6UUB - chains DDD and FFF of the 8 polymer chains in the assembly; structure by X-ray diffraction, 3.96 A resolution.

# Chain DDD
Molecule: DNA-directed RNA polymerase subunit beta'
Source organism: Escherichia coli
Notes: EC 2.7.7.6
Reference sequence: P0A8T7 (RPOC_ECOLI); residues 1-1407 here = UniProt positions 1-1407
Chain sequence (1407 residues; row label = number of the first residue in the row):
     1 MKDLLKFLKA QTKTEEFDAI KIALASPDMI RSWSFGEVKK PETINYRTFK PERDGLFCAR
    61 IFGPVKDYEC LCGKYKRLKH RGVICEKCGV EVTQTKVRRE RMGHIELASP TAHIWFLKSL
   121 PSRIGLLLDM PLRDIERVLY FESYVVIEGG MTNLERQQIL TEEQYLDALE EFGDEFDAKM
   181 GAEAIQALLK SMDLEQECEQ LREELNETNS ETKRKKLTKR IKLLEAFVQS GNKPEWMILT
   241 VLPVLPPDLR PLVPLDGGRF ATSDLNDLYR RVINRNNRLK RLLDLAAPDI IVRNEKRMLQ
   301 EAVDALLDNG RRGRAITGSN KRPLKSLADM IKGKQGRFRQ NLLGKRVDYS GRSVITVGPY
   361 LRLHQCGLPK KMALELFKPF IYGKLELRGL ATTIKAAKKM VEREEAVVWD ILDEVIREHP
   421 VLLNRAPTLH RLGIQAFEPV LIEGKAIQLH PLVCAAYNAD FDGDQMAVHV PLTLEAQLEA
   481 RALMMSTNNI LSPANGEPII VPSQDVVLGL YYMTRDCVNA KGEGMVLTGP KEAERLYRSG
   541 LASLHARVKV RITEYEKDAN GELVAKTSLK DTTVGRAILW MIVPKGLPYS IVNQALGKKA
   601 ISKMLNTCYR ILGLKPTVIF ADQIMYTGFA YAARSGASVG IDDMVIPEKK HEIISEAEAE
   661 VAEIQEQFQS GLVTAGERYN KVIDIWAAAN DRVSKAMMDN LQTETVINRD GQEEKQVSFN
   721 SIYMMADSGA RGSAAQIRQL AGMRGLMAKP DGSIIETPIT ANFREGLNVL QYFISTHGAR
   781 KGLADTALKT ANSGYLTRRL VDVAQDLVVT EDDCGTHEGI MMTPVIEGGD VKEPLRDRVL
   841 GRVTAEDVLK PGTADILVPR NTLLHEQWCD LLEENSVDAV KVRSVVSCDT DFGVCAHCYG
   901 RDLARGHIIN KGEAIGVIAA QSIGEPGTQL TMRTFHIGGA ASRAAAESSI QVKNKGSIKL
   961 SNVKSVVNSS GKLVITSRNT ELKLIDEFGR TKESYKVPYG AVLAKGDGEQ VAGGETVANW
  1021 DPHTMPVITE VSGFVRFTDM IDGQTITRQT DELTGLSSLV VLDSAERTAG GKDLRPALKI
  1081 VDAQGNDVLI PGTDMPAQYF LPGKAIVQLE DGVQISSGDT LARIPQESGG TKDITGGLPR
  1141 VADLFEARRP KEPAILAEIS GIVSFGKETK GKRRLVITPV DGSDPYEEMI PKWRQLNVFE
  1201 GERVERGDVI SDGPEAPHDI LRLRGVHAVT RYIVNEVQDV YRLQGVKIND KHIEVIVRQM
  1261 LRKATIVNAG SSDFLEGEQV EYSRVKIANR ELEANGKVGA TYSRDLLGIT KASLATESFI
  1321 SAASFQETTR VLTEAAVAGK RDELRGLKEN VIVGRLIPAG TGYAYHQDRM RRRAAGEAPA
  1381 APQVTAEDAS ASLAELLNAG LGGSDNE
Disordered / not traced: 1-14, 932-943, 1377-1407
Ion coordination: Zn2+ site 1: Cys72, Cys85, Cys88; Mg2+: Asp460, Asp462, Asp464; Zn2+ site 2: Cys814, Cys895
Ligand contacts: UTP (uridine 5'-triphosphate): Arg425, Asn458, Asp460, Arg731, Thr786
Swiss-Prot annotation at these positions:
  - binding site (Zn(2+)): Cys70, Cys72, Cys85, Cys88, Cys814, Cys888, Cys895, Cys898
  - binding site (Mg(2+)): Asp460, Asp462, Asp464
  - modified residue: Lys983 (N6-acetyllysine)
  - mutagenesis: Gln504 (Q504P: Resistant to antibiotics salinamide A and B), Asn690 (N690D: Resistant to antibiotics salinamide A and B), Met697 (M697V: Resistant to antibiotics salinamide A and B), Ala735 (A735T: Resistant to antibiotics salinamide A and B), Arg738 (R738C/H/P/S: Resistant to antibiotics salinamide A and B), Ala748 (A748E: Resistant to antibiotics salinamide A and B), Pro758 (P758S/T: Resistant to antibiotics salinamide A and B), Phe763 (F763C: Resistant to antibiotics salinamide A and B), Ser775 (S775A: Resistant to antibiotics salinamide A and B), Ala779 (A779T/V: Resistant to antibiotics salinamide A and B), Arg780 (R780C: Resistant to antibiotics salinamide A and B), Gly782 (G782A/C: Resistant to antibiotics salinamide A and B), 1 further mutagenesis entry in UniProt

# Chain FFF
Molecule: RNA polymerase sigma factor RpoS
Source organism: Escherichia coli (strain K12)
Reference sequence: P13445 (RPOS_ECOLI); numbering as in UniProt (aligned over 1-328)
Chain sequence (336 residues; each row starts with the number of its first residue):
     1 MGQNTLKVHD LNEDAEFDEN GVEVFDEKAL VEEEPSDNDL AEEELLSQGA TQRVLDATQL
    61 YLGEIGYSPL LTAEEEVYFA RRALRGDVAS RRRMIESNLR LVVKIARRYG NRGLALLDLI
   121 EEGNLGLIRA VEKFDPERGF RFSTYATWWI RQTIERAIMN QTRTIRLPIH IVKELNVYLR
   181 TARELSHKLD HEPSAEEIAE QLDKPVDDVS RMLRLNERIT SVDTPLGGDS EKALLDILAD
   241 EKENGPEDTT QDDDMKQSIV KWLFELNAKQ REVLARRFGL LGYEAATLED VGREIGLTRE
   301 RVRQIQVEGL RRLREILQTQ GLNIEALFLE HHHHHH
Disordered / not traced: 1-52, 330-336
Sequence notes: conflict Gly2 (Ser in P13445), Glu33 (Gln in P13445); expression tag (329-336)
Swiss-Prot annotation at these positions:
  - DNA-binding region: Leu288 to Val307 (H-T-H motif)
  - region: Asp56 to Ala89 (Sigma-70 factor domain-1)
  - motif: Asp118 to Glu121 (Interaction with polymerase core subunit RpoC)
  - mutagenesis: Lys173 (K173E: Eliminates RpoS proteolysis. Lack of interaction with RssB), Glu174 (E174T: 2-fold increase in RpoS half-life. Does not affect interaction with RssB), Val177 (V177K: 3-fold increase in RpoS half-life), Tyr178 (Y178L: Does not affect RpoS half-life)

# How chain DDD and chain FFF interact
Pairs across the interface (81; chain DDD residue first):
  Glu42(DDD) - Arg166(FFF)  salt bridge
  Thr43(DDD) - Thr164(FFF)  hydrogen bond (side chain-backbone)
  Thr43(DDD) - Ile165(FFF)
  Thr43(DDD) - Arg166(FFF)
  Ile44(DDD) - Ile165(FFF)  hydrophobic
  Ile44(DDD) - Arg166(FFF)
  Tyr46(DDD) - Ile165(FFF)  hydrophobic
  Tyr46(DDD) - Leu167(FFF)  hydrophobic
  Tyr46(DDD) - Ile171(FFF)
  Tyr46(DDD) - Leu215(FFF)  hydrophobic
  Arg47(DDD) - Arg211(FFF)
  Lys79(DDD) - Glu284(FFF)
  Thr95(DDD) - Lys242(FFF)
  Arg133(DDD) - Arg53(FFF)
  Tyr140(DDD) - Leu60(FFF)
  Glu142(DDD) - Arg53(FFF)  salt bridge
  Glu142(DDD) - Val54(FFF)
  Glu162(DDD) - Glu64(FFF)
  Leu255(DDD) - Leu238(FFF)  hydrophobic
  Arg259(DDD) - Glu217(FFF)  salt bridge
  Arg259(DDD) - Arg218(FFF)
  Phe260(DDD) - Ile165(FFF)  hydrophobic
  Phe260(DDD) - Ile219(FFF)
  Phe260(DDD) - Thr220(FFF)
  Ala261(DDD) - Ile219(FFF)  hydrophobic
  Ala261(DDD) - Thr220(FFF)
  Ala261(DDD) - Val222(FFF)  hydrophobic
  Thr262(DDD) - Ile219(FFF)
  Thr262(DDD) - Thr220(FFF)
  Thr262(DDD) - Ser221(FFF)  hydrogen bond (backbone-side chain)
  Thr262(DDD) - Val222(FFF)  hydrogen bond (backbone-backbone)
  Ser263(DDD) - Ser221(FFF)
  Ser263(DDD) - Asp223(FFF)  hydrogen bond
  Asp264(DDD) - Ser221(FFF)  hydrogen bond
  Asp264(DDD) - Asp223(FFF)  hydrogen bond (backbone-side chain)
  Asp267(DDD) - Thr164(FFF)  hydrogen bond
  Arg270(DDD) - Gln161(FFF)
  Arg270(DDD) - Thr164(FFF)  hydrogen bond
  Arg271(DDD) - Asp118(FFF)  salt bridge
  Asn274(DDD) - Gln161(FFF)  hydrogen bond
  Arg275(DDD) - Asp118(FFF)  salt bridge
  Arg278(DDD) - Glu121(FFF)
  Arg278(DDD) - Glu122(FFF)  salt bridge
  Arg278(DDD) - Gln161(FFF)
  Leu282(DDD) - Glu121(FFF)
  Leu282(DDD) - Leu125(FFF)  hydrophobic
  Leu285(DDD) - Arg91(FFF)
  Leu285(DDD) - Glu132(FFF)
  Ile290(DDD) - Tyr61(FFF)
  Ile290(DDD) - Glu64(FFF)
  Ile290(DDD) - Ile65(FFF)
  Ile291(DDD) - Leu99(FFF)  hydrophobic
  Ile291(DDD) - Glu121(FFF)
  Ile291(DDD) - Asn124(FFF)
  Arg293(DDD) - Glu64(FFF)  salt bridge
  Asn294(DDD) - Tyr61(FFF)
  Asn294(DDD) - Glu121(FFF)  hydrogen bond
  Glu295(DDD) - Glu121(FFF)  hydrogen bond (backbone-side chain)
  Arg297(DDD) - Ala57(FFF)
  Arg297(DDD) - Leu60(FFF)
  Arg297(DDD) - Tyr61(FFF)
  Arg297(DDD) - Glu64(FFF)  salt bridge
  Met298(DDD) - Leu117(FFF)  hydrophobic
  Met298(DDD) - Asp118(FFF)
  Met298(DDD) - Glu121(FFF)
  Arg322(DDD) - Ser221(FFF)  hydrogen bond
  Arg322(DDD) - Asp223(FFF)
  Arg322(DDD) - Thr224(FFF)  hydrogen bond
  Lys378(DDD) - Glu247(FFF)
  Tyr382(DDD) - Glu247(FFF)
  Glu386(DDD) - Asp254(FFF)
  Thr392(DDD) - Gln320(FFF)
  Thr393(DDD) - Asp254(FFF)
  Thr393(DDD) - Ser258(FFF)
  Ile394(DDD) - Thr250(FFF)
  Ile394(DDD) - Asp254(FFF)  hydrogen bond (backbone-side chain)
  Lys395(DDD) - Gln251(FFF)
  Lys395(DDD) - Leu329(FFF)
  Lys398(DDD) - Glu247(FFF)  salt bridge
  Lys399(DDD) - Leu329(FFF)
  Arg403(DDD) - Glu325(FFF)
Also at the interface, not in a pair above, chain DDD (57 interface residues in all): Pro41, Asn45, Glu136, Arg137, Gly258, Pro288, Glu301, Lys325, Met330, Gln335, Arg337, Arg346, Ala396
Also at the interface, not in a pair above, chain FFF (58 interface residues in all): Leu55, Arg92, Ile95, Glu96, Ile128, Arg163, Pro168, Met212, Arg214, Pro225, Ser230, Leu235, Asp236, Tyr283, Leu322

# Summary
57 residues of chain DDD face 58 of chain FFF across their interface; the contacts include 14 hydrogen bonds
and 9 salt bridges. Polar contacts include Glu42(DDD)-Arg166(FFF), Glu142(DDD)-Arg53(FFF) and
Arg259(DDD)-Glu217(FFF). Bound to chain DDD: UTP.
Here chain DDD is DNA-directed RNA polymerase subunit beta' (Escherichia coli) and chain FFF is RNA polymerase
sigma factor RpoS (Escherichia coli (strain K12)). Entry 6UUB (E. coli sigma-S transcription initiation
complex with a mismatching UTP ("Fresh" crystal soaked with UTP for ...) was determined by X-ray diffraction
(same publication as 6UTV, 6UTW, 6UTX, 6UTY, 6UTZ, 6UU0 and 11 further entries).
